Entry 2Z5M (X-ray diffraction, 3.00 A resolution); this record covers chain A.

[Chain A]
Name: Transportin-1
From: Homo sapiens
Reference sequence: Q92973 (TNPO1_HUMAN); residues 1-890 here = UniProt positions 1-890
Sequence (890 residues; row label = number of the first residue in the row):
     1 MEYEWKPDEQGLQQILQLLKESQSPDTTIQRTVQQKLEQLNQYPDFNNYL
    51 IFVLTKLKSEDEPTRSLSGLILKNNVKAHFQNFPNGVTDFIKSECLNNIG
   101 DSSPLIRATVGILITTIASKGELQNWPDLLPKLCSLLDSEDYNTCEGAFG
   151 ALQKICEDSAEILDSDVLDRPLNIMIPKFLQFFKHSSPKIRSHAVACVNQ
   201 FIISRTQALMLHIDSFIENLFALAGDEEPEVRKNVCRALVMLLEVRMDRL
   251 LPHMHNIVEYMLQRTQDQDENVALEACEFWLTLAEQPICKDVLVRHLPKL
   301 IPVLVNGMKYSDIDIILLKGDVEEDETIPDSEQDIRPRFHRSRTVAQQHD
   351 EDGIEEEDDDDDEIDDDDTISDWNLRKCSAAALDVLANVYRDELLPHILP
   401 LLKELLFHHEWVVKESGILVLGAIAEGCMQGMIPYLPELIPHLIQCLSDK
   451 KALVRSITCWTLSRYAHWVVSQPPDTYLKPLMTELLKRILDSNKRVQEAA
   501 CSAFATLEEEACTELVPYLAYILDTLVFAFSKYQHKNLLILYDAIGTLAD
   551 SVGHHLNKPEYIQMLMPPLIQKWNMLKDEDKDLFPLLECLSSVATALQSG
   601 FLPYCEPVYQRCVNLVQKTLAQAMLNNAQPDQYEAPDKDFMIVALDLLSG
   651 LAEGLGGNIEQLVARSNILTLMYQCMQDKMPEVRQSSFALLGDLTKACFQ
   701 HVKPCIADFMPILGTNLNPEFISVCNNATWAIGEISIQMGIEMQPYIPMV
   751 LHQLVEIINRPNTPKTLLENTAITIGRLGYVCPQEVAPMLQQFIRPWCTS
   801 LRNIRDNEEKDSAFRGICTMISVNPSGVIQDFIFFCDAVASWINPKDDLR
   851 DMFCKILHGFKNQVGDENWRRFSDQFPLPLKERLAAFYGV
Disordered / not traced: 1-4, 320-365
UniProt features mapped onto this chain:
  - site: W468 (Important for interaction with cargo nuclear localization signals)
  - mutagenesis: W468 (W468A: Abolishes interaction with the ADAR nuclear localization signal. Abolishes ADAR nuclear import)

[Summary]
From UniProt: one mutagenesis site.
Chain A is Transportin-1 (Homo sapiens); the structure, Complex of Transportin 1 with TAP NLS, crystal form 2,
was determined by X-ray diffraction together with 2Z5J, 2Z5K, 2Z5N and 2Z5O from the same study.
